Entry 1JLQ (X-ray diffraction, 3.00 A resolution); this record covers chains A and B.

== Chain A ==
Protein: HIV-1 RT, a-chain
Organism: HIV-1 M:B_HXB2R
Notes: EC 2.7.7.49; fragment: p66
UniProt: P04585 (POL_HV1H2); residues 1-560 here correspond to UniProt positions 587-1146 (UniProt number = residue number + 586)
Sequence (560 residues; each row starts with the number of its first residue):
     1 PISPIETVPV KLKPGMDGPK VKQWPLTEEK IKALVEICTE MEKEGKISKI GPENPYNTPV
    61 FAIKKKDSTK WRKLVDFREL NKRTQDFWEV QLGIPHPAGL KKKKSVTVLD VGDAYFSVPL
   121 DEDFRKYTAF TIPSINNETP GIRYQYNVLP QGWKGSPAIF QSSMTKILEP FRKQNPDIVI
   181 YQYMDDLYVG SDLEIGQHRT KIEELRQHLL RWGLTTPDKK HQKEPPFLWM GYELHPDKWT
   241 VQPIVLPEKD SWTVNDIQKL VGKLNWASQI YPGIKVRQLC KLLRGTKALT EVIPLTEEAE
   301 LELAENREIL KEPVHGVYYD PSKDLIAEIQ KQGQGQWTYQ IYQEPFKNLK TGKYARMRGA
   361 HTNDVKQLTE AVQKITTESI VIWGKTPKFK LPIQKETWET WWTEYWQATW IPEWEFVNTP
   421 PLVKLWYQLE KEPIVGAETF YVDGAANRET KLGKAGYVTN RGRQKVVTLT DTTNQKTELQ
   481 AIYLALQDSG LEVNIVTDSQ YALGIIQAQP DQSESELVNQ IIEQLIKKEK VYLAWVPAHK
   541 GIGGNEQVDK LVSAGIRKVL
Not modelled in the structure: 68-73, 541-560
Differences from the reference sequence: modified residue (280)
Modified positions: C280 (3-sulfinoalanine; CSD)
Curated features (UniProtKB/Swiss-Prot):
  - binding site (Mg(2+)): D186
  - site: W402 (Essential for RT p66/p51 heterodimerization)
Small-molecule neighbours: 739W94 (SBN; 2-amino-6-(3,5-dimethylphenyl)sulfonylbenzonitrile): L100, K101, K102, K103, V106, V179, Y181, Y188, V189, G190, F227, W229, L234, H235, P236, Y318

== Chain B ==
Protein: HIV-1 RT, B-chain
Organism: HIV-1 M:B_HXB2R
Notes: EC 2.7.7.49; fragment: p51
UniProt: P04585 (POL_HV1H2); residues 1-440 here correspond to UniProt positions 587-1026 (UniProt number = residue number + 586)
Sequence (440 residues; each row starts with the number of its first residue):
     1 PISPIETVPV KLKPGMDGPK VKQWPLTEEK IKALVEICTE MEKEGKISKI GPENPYNTPV
    61 FAIKKKDSTK WRKLVDFREL NKRTQDFWEV QLGIPHPAGL KKKKSVTVLD VGDAYFSVPL
   121 DEDFRKYTAF TIPSINNETP GIRYQYNVLP QGWKGSPAIF QSSMTKILEP FRKQNPDIVI
   181 YQYMDDLYVG SDLEIGQHRT KIEELRQHLL RWGLTTPDKK HQKEPPFLWM GYELHPDKWT
   241 VQPIVLPEKD SWTVNDIQKL VGKLNWASQI YPGIKVRQLC KLLRGTKALT EVIPLTEEAE
   301 LELAENREIL KEPVHGVYYD PSKDLIAEIQ KQGQGQWTYQ IYQEPFKNLK TGKYARMRGA
   361 HTNDVKQLTE AVQKITTESI VIWGKTPKFK LPIQKETWET WWTEYWQATW IPEWEFVNTP
   421 PLVKLWYQLE KEPIVGAETF
Not modelled in the structure: 1-4, 88-92, 218-232, 430-440
Curated features (UniProtKB/Swiss-Prot):
  - binding site (Mg(2+)): D186
  - site: W402 (Essential for RT p66/p51 heterodimerization)

== Interface between chain A and chain B ==
Residue-residue contacts (89):
  V8(A) - E53(B)
  P9(A) - E53(B)
  Q85(A) - E53(B)  hydrogen bond (side chain-backbone)
  D86(A) - P55(B)
  F87(A) - P52(B)
  F87(A) - E53(B)
  W88(A) - P52(B)  hydrogen bond (backbone-backbone)
  W88(A) - N54(B)
  W88(A) - P55(B)
  W88(A) - N57(B)
  W88(A) - T131(B)
  W88(A) - R143(B)
  E89(A) - K22(B)
  L92(A) - N137(B)
  G93(A) - N137(B)  hydrogen bond (backbone-side chain)
  I94(A) - N137(B)
  P95(A) - N136(B)
  P95(A) - N137(B)
  H96(A) - N136(B)  hydrogen bond (backbone-side chain)
  G99(A) - N136(B)  hydrogen bond (backbone-side chain)
  G99(A) - E138(B)
  L100(A) - N136(B)
  L100(A) - E138(B)
  K101(A) - E138(B)  salt bridge
  S162(A) - P52(B)
  Y181(A) - E138(B)
  K366(A) - Q394(B)  hydrogen bond
  E370(A) - Q394(B)
  Q373(A) - E396(B)
  Q373(A) - T400(B)  hydrogen bond
  T376(A) - W401(B)
  T377(A) - T400(B)
  I380(A) - P25(B)
  I380(A) - L26(B)
  V381(A) - P25(B)  hydrophobic
  V381(A) - I135(B)
  V381(A) - N136(B)  hydrogen bond (backbone-backbone)
  I382(A) - I135(B)
  I382(A) - N136(B)
  W383(A) - I135(B)
  G384(A) - T27(B)
  G384(A) - E28(B)  hydrogen bond (backbone-backbone)
  G384(A) - I135(B)
  W402(A) - K331(B)  hydrogen bond (backbone-side chain)
  W402(A) - T362(B)
  W402(A) - D364(B)
  T403(A) - G333(B)
  Y405(A) - K331(B)  hydrogen bond (backbone-side chain)
  W406(A) - K331(B)
  W406(A) - V417(B)
  W406(A) - N418(B)
  W406(A) - T419(B)
  Q407(A) - K331(B)  hydrogen bond (backbone-side chain)
  Q407(A) - P392(B)
  Q407(A) - I393(B)
  Q407(A) - Q394(B)
  A408(A) - D364(B)
  A408(A) - P392(B)  hydrogen bond (backbone-backbone)
  A408(A) - I393(B)
  T409(A) - D364(B)  hydrogen bond (backbone-side chain)
  W410(A) - T362(B)
  W410(A) - N363(B)
  W410(A) - W401(B)
  W410(A) - Y405(B)
  P412(A) - W401(B)  hydrophobic
  P433(A) - N255(B)
  P433(A) - L289(B)  hydrophobic
  V435(A) - T290(B)
  T439(A) - K287(B)
  T439(A) - A288(B)
  T439(A) - L289(B)
  Y441(A) - V254(B)
  Y441(A) - Q258(B)
  Y441(A) - T286(B)
  Y441(A) - K287(B)  hydrogen bond (side chain-backbone)
  Y441(A) - L289(B)
  V458(A) - T286(B)
  T459(A) - T286(B)  hydrogen bond (backbone-side chain)
  N460(A) - T286(B)
  N460(A) - A288(B)
  N494(A) - L289(B)
  Q500(A) - L422(B)
  Y532(A) - N255(B)  hydrogen bond
  W535(A) - L422(B)  hydrophobic
  V536(A) - Q258(B)
  P537(A) - G262(B)
  P537(A) - N265(B)
  K540(A) - N265(B)
  K540(A) - C280(B)
Other interface residues (no listed pair), chain A (58 interface residues in all): A158, Q161, T165, I180, I434, V496, G504, A534
Other interface residues (no listed pair), chain B (54 interface residues in all): K20, V21, P140, V276, G285, Q334, W337, H361, V365, T397, P421

== In short ==
58 residues of chain A and 54 residues of chain B are in contact; the contacts include 17 hydrogen bonds and 1
salt bridge. Among the polar pairs are K101(A)-E138(B), Q85(A)-E53(B) and G93(A)-N137(B). Bound to chain A:
739W94.
Chain A is HIV-1 RT, a-chain and chain B is HIV-1 RT, B-chain, both from HIV-1 M:B_HXB2R; the structure,
Crystal structure of HIV-1 reverse transcriptase in complex with 739W94, was determined by X-ray diffraction.
